Entry 5NI9 (X-ray diffraction, 1.33 A resolution); this record covers chains A and B of the 3 polymer chains in the assembly.

[Chain A]
Name: HLA class II histocompatibility antigen, DR alpha chain
From: Homo sapiens
UniProtKB: P01903 (DRA_HUMAN); residues 1-181 here correspond to UniProt positions 26-206 (UniProt number = residue number + 25)
Sequence (189 residues; each row starts with the number of its first residue):
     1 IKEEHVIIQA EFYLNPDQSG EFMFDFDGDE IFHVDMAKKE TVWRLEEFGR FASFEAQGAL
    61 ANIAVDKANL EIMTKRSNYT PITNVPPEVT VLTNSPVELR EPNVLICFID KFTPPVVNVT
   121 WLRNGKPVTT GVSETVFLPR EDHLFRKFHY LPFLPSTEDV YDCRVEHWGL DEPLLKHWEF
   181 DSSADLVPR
Disordered / not traced: 1, 181-189
Cystine bridges: C107-C163
Sequence notes: expression tag (182-189)
Residues lining bound ligands: urea (URE): G125, D162, L175, H177
Curated features (UniProtKB/Swiss-Prot):
  - region: E179 to D181 (Connecting peptide)
  - site: Q9 (Self- and pathogen-derived peptide antigen), G49 (Self-peptide antigen), F51 (Self- and pathogen-derived peptide antigen), A52 (Self-peptide antigen), S53 (Self- and pathogen-derived peptide antigen), E55 (Pathogen-derived peptide antigen), N62 (Self- and pathogen-derived peptide antigen), N69 (Pathogen-derived peptide antigen), R76 (Self- and pathogen-derived peptide antigen)
  - glycosylation (N-linked (GlcNAc...) asparagine): N78, N118

[Chain B]
Name: HLA class II histocompatibility antigen, DRB1-4 beta chain
From: Homo sapiens
UniProtKB: P13760 (2B14_HUMAN); residues 1-190 here correspond to UniProt positions 30-219 (UniProt number = residue number + 29)
Sequence (198 residues; row label = number of the first residue in the row):
     1 GDTRPRFLEQ VKHECHFFNG TERVRFLDRY FYHQEEYVRF DSDVGEYRAV TELGRPDAEY
    61 WNSQKDLLEQ KRAAVDTYCR HNYGVGESFT VQRRVYPEVT VYPAKTQPLQ HHNLLVCSVN
   121 GFYPGSIEVR WFRNGQEEKT GVVSTGLIQN GDWTFQTLVM LETVPRSGEV YTCQVEHPSL
   181 TSPLTVEWRA SSADLVPR
Disordered / not traced: 1, 195-198
Cystine bridges: C15-C79, C117-C173
Sequence notes: expression tag (191-198)
Residues lining bound ligands: urea (URE): E22, R23, V24, V75, R80

[How chain A and chain B interact]
Contacting residue pairs (125; chain A residue first):
  K2(A) with F18(B)
  E3(A) with H16(B), salt bridge; F17(B); F18(B)
  E4(A) with F17(B), hydrogen bond (backbone-backbone); N19(B); G20(B), hydrogen bond (side chain-backbone)
  H5(A) with C15(B); H16(B); F17(B), hydrogen bond (backbone-backbone); V91(B)
  V6(A) with C15(B); H16(B)
  I7(A) with H13(B); E14(B); C15(B), hydrogen bond (backbone-backbone); F17(B), hydrophobic
  I8(A) with K12(B); H13(B); E14(B)
  Q9(A) with V11(B); K12(B); H13(B), hydrogen bond (backbone-backbone); Y78(B), hydrogen bond
  A10(A) with V11(B)
  E11(A) with Q10(B); V11(B), hydrogen bond (backbone-backbone); H13(B), salt bridge
  F12(A) with L8(B), hydrophobic; E9(B)
  Y13(A) with F7(B); L8(B); E9(B), hydrogen bond (backbone-backbone)
  L14(A) with R6(B); F7(B)
  N15(A) with R6(B); F7(B), hydrogen bond (backbone-backbone)
  P16(A) with R4(B); P5(B); R6(B)
  D17(A) with R6(B), salt bridge
  F24(A) with Y78(B); N82(B)
  F26(A) with T90(B); V91(B); Y123(B); W153(B), hydrophobic
  D27(A) with Q149(B)
  G28(A) with Q149(B)
  D29(A) with Y123(B); Q149(B), hydrogen bond; W153(B)
  E30(A) with W153(B), hydrogen bond (backbone-side chain)
  R44(A) with G151(B), hydrogen bond (side chain-backbone); D152(B); W153(B)
  L45(A) with R93(B); D152(B)
  F48(A) with F89(B), hydrophobic; W153(B)
  A52(A) with V85(B), hydrophobic; F89(B), hydrophobic
  D66(A) with E9(B); V11(B)
  N69(A) with E9(B)
  L70(A) with F7(B); L8(B); E9(B); Y32(B), hydrophobic
  M73(A) with E9(B); Y32(B), hydrophobic; Y37(B); L53(B)
  T74(A) with F7(B); Y32(B)
  R76(A) with L53(B), hydrogen bond (side chain-backbone); P56(B); D57(B), salt bridge
  S77(A) with Y32(B), hydrogen bond
  Y79(A) with F7(B)
  T80(A) with F7(B); Y32(B), hydrogen bond (backbone-side chain); H33(B), hydrogen bond (backbone-side chain)
  P81(A) with P5(B), hydrophobic; R6(B); F7(B), hydrophobic; H33(B)
  I82(A) with R6(B), hydrogen bond (backbone-backbone); L8(B), hydrophobic; H33(B), hydrogen bond (backbone-side chain); Q34(B)
  L92(A) with I148(B), hydrophobic; N150(B); Q156(B)
  T93(A) with Q156(B), hydrogen bond (backbone-side chain)
  N94(A) with N120(B), hydrogen bond (backbone-side chain); N150(B); Q156(B)
  S95(A) with N120(B)
  P96(A) with S118(B); N120(B)
  I106(A) with N150(B)
  T113(A) with L8(B); Q34(B)
  P115(A) with L8(B)
  P139(A) with K12(B)
  R140(A) with K12(B), hydrogen bond (backbone-side chain)
  D142(A) with Q34(B), hydrogen bond (backbone-side chain)
  H143(A) with Q10(B), hydrogen bond (backbone-side chain); K12(B), hydrogen bond; R29(B); F31(B); Q34(B)
  L144(A) with Q34(B)
  F145(A) with L8(B), hydrophobic; Q10(B)
  R146(A) with Q149(B), hydrogen bond
  F148(A) with Q149(B); N150(B); G151(B)
  Y150(A) with N150(B), hydrogen bond (side chain-backbone); G151(B); D152(B)
  W168(A) with D2(B), hydrogen bond (side chain-backbone); R6(B)
Interface residues without a listed pair, chain A (59 interface residues in all): I31, N62, V85, P114
Interface residues without a listed pair, chain B (51 interface residues in all): T3, Y30, G54, Y83, T100, Y102, F155

[In short]
59 residues of chain A face 51 of chain B across their interface; the contacts include 27 hydrogen bonds and 4
salt bridges. Polar pairs include E3(A)-H16(B), E11(A)-H13(B) and D17(A)-R6(B). Ligands of chain A: urea.
Ligands of chain B: urea.
Here chain A is HLA class II histocompatibility antigen, DR alpha chain and chain B is HLA class II
histocompatibility antigen, DRB1-4 beta chain, both from Homo sapiens. Entry 5NI9 (Crystal structure of
HLA-DRB1*04:01 with the alpha-enolase peptide 326-340) was determined by X-ray diffraction, deposited together
with 5NIG.
